7FDH - chains A and E; structure by electron microscopy, 3.72 A resolution.

# Chain A
Name: Angiotensin-converting enzyme 2
From: Homo sapiens
Notes: EC 3.4.17.23, 3.4.17.-
UniProtKB: Q9BYF1 (ACE2_HUMAN); residue numbers follow UniProt; this construct covers 1-615
Amino-acid sequence (621 residues; numbered 1 to 621; the number before each row is that of its first residue):
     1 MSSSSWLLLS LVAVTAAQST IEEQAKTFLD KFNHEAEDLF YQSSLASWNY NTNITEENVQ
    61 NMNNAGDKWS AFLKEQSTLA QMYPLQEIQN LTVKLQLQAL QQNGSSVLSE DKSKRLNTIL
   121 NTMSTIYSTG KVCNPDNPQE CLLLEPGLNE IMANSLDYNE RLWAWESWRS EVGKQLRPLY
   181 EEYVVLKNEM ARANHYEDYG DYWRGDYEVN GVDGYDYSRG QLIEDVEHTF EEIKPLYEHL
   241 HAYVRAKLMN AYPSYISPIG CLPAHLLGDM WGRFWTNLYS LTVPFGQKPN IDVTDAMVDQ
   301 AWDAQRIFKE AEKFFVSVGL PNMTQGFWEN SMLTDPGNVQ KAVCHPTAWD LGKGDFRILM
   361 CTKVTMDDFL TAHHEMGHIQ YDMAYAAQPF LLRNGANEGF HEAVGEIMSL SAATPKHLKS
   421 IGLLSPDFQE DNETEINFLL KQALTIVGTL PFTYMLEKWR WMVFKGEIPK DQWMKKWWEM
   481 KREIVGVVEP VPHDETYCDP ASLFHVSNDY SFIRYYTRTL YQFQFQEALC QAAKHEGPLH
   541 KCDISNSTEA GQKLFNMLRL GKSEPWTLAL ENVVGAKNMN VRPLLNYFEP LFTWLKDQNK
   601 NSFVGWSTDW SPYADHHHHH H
Unresolved in the structure: 1-18, 616-621
Sequence notes: expression tag (616-621)
Disulfides: Cys133-Cys141, Cys344-Cys361, Cys530-Cys542
Covalent attachments: N-acetylglucosamine (NAG) linked to Asn53, Asn90, Asn322, Asn546
Curated features (UniProtKB/Swiss-Prot):
  - region (Interaction with SARS-CoV spike glycoprotein): Asp30 to Tyr41, Met82 to Pro84, Lys353 to Arg357
  - active site: Glu375 (Proton acceptor), His505 (Proton donor)
  - binding site (chloride): Arg169, Trp477, Lys481
  - binding site (substrate): Arg273, His345, Pro346, Tyr515
  - binding site (Zn(2+)): His374, His378, Glu402
  - glycosylation (N-linked (GlcNAc...) asparagine): Asn53, Asn90, Asn103, Asn322, Asn432, Asn546

# Chain E
Name: Spike protein S1
From: Severe acute respiratory syndrome coronavirus 2
UniProtKB: P0DTC2 (SPIKE_SARS2); residue numbers follow UniProt; this construct covers 333-526
Amino-acid sequence (213 residues; numbered 320 to 532; the number before each row is that of its first residue):
   320 MFVFLVLLPL VSSTNLCPFG EVFNATRFAS VYAWNRKRIS NCVADYSVLY NSASFSTFKC
   380 YGVSPTKLND LCFTNVYADS FVIRGDEVRQ IAPGQTGKIA DYNYKLPDDF TGCVIAWNSN
   440 NLDSKVGGNY NYLYRLFRKS NLKPFERDIS TEIYQAGSTP CNGVEGFNCY FPLHSYGFQP
   500 TYGVGYQPYR VVVLSFELLH APATVCGHHH HHH
Unresolved in the structure: 320-332, 527-532
Sequence notes: initiating methionine (320); expression tag (321-332, 527-532); engineered mutation His493 (Gln in P0DTC2), Tyr501 (Asn in P0DTC2)
Disulfides: Cys336-Cys361, Cys379-Cys432, Cys391-Cys525, Cys480-Cys488
Covalent attachments: N-acetylglucosamine (NAG) linked to Asn343
Curated features (UniProtKB/Swiss-Prot):
  - region: Arg403 to Asp405 (Integrin-binding motif), Asn448 to Phe456 (Immunodominant HLA epitope recognized by the CD8+)
  - glycosylation: Asn343 (N-linked (GlcNAc...) (complex) asparagine)
Reported in the primary citation:
  - mutagenesis - Q493H/N501Y: increased binding to Angiotensin-converting enzyme 2 (chain A)
  - mutagenesis - K417N: decreased binding to Angiotensin-converting enzyme 2 (chain A)

# Interface between chain A and chain E
Residue-residue contacts (33):
  Gln24(A) with Ala475(E); Gly476(E); Asn487(E), hydrogen bond
  Thr27(A) with Phe456(E); Tyr489(E)
  Phe28(A) with Tyr489(E)
  Asp30(A) with Lys417(E), salt bridge; Phe456(E)
  Lys31(A) with Phe456(E)
  His34(A) with Tyr453(E); Leu455(E); His493(E), hydrogen bond (backbone-side chain)
  Glu35(A) with His493(E), salt bridge
  Glu37(A) with Tyr505(E)
  Asp38(A) with His493(E); Ser494(E); Gly496(E)
  Tyr41(A) with Gln498(E); Thr500(E), hydrogen bond; Tyr501(E), hydrophobic
  Gln42(A) with Tyr449(E), hydrogen bond; Gln498(E)
  Leu45(A) with Gln498(E)
  Met82(A) with Phe486(E), hydrophobic
  Tyr83(A) with Phe486(E), hydrophobic; Asn487(E), hydrogen bond
  Thr324(A) with Val503(E)
  Lys353(A) with Tyr501(E); Gly502(E); Tyr505(E)
  Gly354(A) with Gly502(E), hydrogen bond (backbone-backbone)
  Asp355(A) with Thr500(E)
  Arg357(A) with Thr500(E)
Interface residues without a listed pair, chain A (21 interface residues in all): Leu79, Arg393
Interface residues without a listed pair, chain E (20 interface residues in all): Glu484
The authors on this interface:
  - residue pairs: Glu35(A)-His493(E) (salt bridge), Tyr41(A)-Tyr501(E) (hydrophobic contact)
  - interface residues, chain A: Leu45(A)
  - interface residues, chain E: Thr500(E)

# Summary
Chain A and chain E form an interface of 21 and 20 residues respectively, with 6 hydrogen bonds and 2 salt
bridges. Polar contacts include Asp30(A)-Lys417(E), Glu35(A)-His493(E) and Gln24(A)-Asn487(E). The authors
report a salt bridge between Glu35(A) and His493(E); a hydrophobic contact between Tyr41(A) and Tyr501(E). The
paper reports that Q493H/N501Y of chain E increase binding to Angiotensin-converting enzyme 2 (chain A);
interface residues Leu45(A) and Thr500(E).
Here chain A is Angiotensin-converting enzyme 2 (Homo sapiens) and chain E is Spike protein S1 (Severe acute
respiratory syndrome coronavirus 2). Entry 7FDH (SARS-COV-2 Spike RBDMACSp25 binding to hACE2) was determined
by electron microscopy, deposited together with 7FDG, 7FDI and 7FDK.
